PDB entry 8IEJ | electron microscopy, 3.12 A resolution | chains E and J of the 13 polymer chains in the assembly

[Chain E]
Name: Histone H3.1
Organism: Homo sapiens
UniProt: P68431 (H31_HUMAN); residues 37-134 here correspond to UniProt positions 38-135 (UniProt number = residue number + 1)
Amino-acid sequence (98 residues; numbered 37 to 134; the number before each row is that of its first residue):
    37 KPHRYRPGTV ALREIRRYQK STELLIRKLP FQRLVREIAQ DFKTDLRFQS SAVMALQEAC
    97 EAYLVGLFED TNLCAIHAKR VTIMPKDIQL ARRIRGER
Unresolved in the structure: 37
Swiss-Prot annotation at these positions:
  - modified residue: Lys37 (N6-methyllysine), Tyr41 (Phosphotyrosine), Lys56 (N6,N6,N6-trimethyllysine), Ser57 (Phosphoserine), Lys64 (N6-(2-hydroxyisobutyryl)lysine), Lys79 (N6,N6,N6-trimethyllysine), Thr80 (Phosphothreonine), Ser86 (Phosphoserine), Thr107 (Phosphothreonine), Lys115 (N6-acetyllysine), Lys122 (N6-(2-hydroxyisobutyryl)lysine)

[Chain J]
Molecule: 147-nt DNA strand
Organism: Homo sapiens
Sequence (147 nucleotides; row label = number of the first residue in the row; numbers below 1 keep their minus sign (DC-73 is residue -73)):
   -73 CTGGAGAATC CCGGTGCCGA GGCCGCTCAA TTGGTCGTAG ACAGCTCTAG CACCGCTTAA
   -13 ACGCACGTAC GCGCTGTCCC CCGCGTTTTA ACCGCCAAGG GGATTACTCC CTAGTCTCCA
    47 GGCACGTGTC AGATATATAC ATCCTGT

[How chain E and chain J interact]
Pairs across the interface - 25 pairs, chain E then chain J:
  Arg40(E) - DC70(J)  sugar contact
  Arg40(E) - DT71(J)  phosphate contact
  Tyr41(E) - DC69(J)  phosphate contact
  Tyr41(E) - DC70(J)  phosphate contact
  Arg42(E) - DA-5(J)  salt bridge to the phosphate
  Arg42(E) - DC70(J)  salt bridge to the phosphate
  Arg42(E) - DT71(J)  salt bridge to the phosphate
  Pro43(E) - DA-5(J)  sugar contact
  Thr45(E) - DC70(J)  hydrogen bond to the phosphate
  Arg63(E) - DA-14(J)  sugar contact
  Arg63(E) - DA-13(J)  salt bridge to the phosphate
  Arg72(E) - DC-23(J)  salt bridge to the phosphate
  Arg83(E) - DG-24(J)  phosphate contact
  Arg83(E) - DC-23(J)  phosphate contact
  Phe84(E) - DG-24(J)  sugar contact
  Phe84(E) - DC-23(J)  hydrogen bond to the phosphate
  Gln85(E) - DG-24(J)  phosphate contact
  Ser86(E) - DG-24(J)  phosphate contact
  Arg116(E) - DG-3(J)  phosphate contact
  Arg116(E) - DC-2(J)  phosphate contact
  Val117(E) - DC-4(J)  sugar contact
  Val117(E) - DG-3(J)  hydrogen bond to the phosphate
  Thr118(E) - DC-4(J)  phosphate contact
  Thr118(E) - DG-3(J)  hydrogen bond to the phosphate
  Met120(E) - DC-2(J)  phosphate contact
Interface residues without a listed pair, chain E (18 interface residues in all): His39, Leu82, Lys115
Interface residues without a listed pair, chain J (12 interface residues in all): DC-8

[Overview]
The interface between chain E and chain J involves 18 residues on one side and 12 on the other, with 4
hydrogen bonds and 5 salt bridges. Polar contacts include Thr45(E)-DC70(J), Phe84(E)-DC-23(J) and
Val117(E)-DG-3(J).
Chain E is Histone H3.1 and chain J is a 147-nt DNA strand, both from Homo sapiens; the structure,
RNF20-RNF40/hRad6A-Ub/nucleosome complex, was determined by electron microscopy.
